6I9U - chains A and B of the 4 polymer chains in the assembly; structure by X-ray diffraction, 2.40 A resolution.

[Chain A (and B)]
Name: Putative oxidoreductase
From: Ilumatobacter coccineus YM16-304
Notes: chain B of this document is another copy of the same molecule, construct and numbering; everything in this record applies to it too
Reference sequence: M5A5Y8 (M5A5Y8_9ACTN); numbering as in UniProt (aligned over 5-262)
Amino-acid sequence (258 residues; numbered 5 to 262; the number before each row is that of its first residue):
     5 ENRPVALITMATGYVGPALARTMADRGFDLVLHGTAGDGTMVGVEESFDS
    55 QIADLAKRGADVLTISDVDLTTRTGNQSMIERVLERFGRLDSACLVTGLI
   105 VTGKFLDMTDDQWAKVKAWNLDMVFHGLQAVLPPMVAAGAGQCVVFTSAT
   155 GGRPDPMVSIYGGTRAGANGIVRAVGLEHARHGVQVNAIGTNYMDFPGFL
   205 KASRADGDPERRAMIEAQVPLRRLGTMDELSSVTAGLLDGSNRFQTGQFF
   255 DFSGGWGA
Disordered / not traced: 5 (chain B: fully traced)
Differences from the reference sequence: engineered mutation Trp123 (Thr in M5A5Y8)
What the authors report for this chain:
  - catalytic residues: Ser152, Tyr165, Arg169
  - mutagenesis - T123W (+14 degC): increased stability
  - mutagenesis - T123W: increased catalytic activity
  - contacts within the chain: Thr75-Trp123 (hydrophobic contact), Gly102-Trp123 (backbone contact), Leu103-Trp123 (hydrophobic contact), Lys119-Trp123 (backbone contact), Trp123-Met127 (hydrophobic contact)

[Interface between chain A and chain B]
Contacting residue pairs (65; chain A residue first):
  Arg177(A) - Ala262(B)  hydrogen bond (side chain-backbone)
  Leu181(A) - Gly259(B)
  Ala184(A) - Pro224(B)
  Ala184(A) - Leu225(B)
  Arg185(A) - Pro224(B)  hydrogen bond (backbone-backbone)
  Arg185(A) - Arg226(B)
  Val188(A) - Leu225(B)
  Asn196(A) - Phe248(B)
  Tyr197(A) - Phe248(B)
  Pro224(A) - Ala184(B)
  Pro224(A) - Arg185(B)
  Leu225(A) - Ala184(B)
  Leu225(A) - Arg247(B)
  Leu225(A) - Phe248(B)  hydrophobic
  Leu225(A) - Gln249(B)
  Arg226(A) - Arg185(B)
  Arg227(A) - Arg247(B)  hydrogen bond (side chain-backbone)
  Arg227(A) - Phe248(B)
  Leu228(A) - Phe248(B)
  Gly229(A) - Phe248(B)
  Glu233(A) - Ser245(B)
  Glu233(A) - Asn246(B)
  Glu233(A) - Arg247(B)  hydrogen bond (side chain-backbone)
  Ser236(A) - Ser245(B)
  Val237(A) - Asn246(B)
  Ser245(A) - Glu233(B)
  Ser245(A) - Ser236(B)
  Asn246(A) - Val237(B)
  Asn246(A) - Phe256(B)
  Arg247(A) - Leu225(B)
  Arg247(A) - Arg227(B)  hydrogen bond (backbone-side chain)
  Arg247(A) - Glu233(B)  hydrogen bond (backbone-side chain)
  Phe248(A) - Asn196(B)
  Phe248(A) - Tyr197(B)
  Phe248(A) - Leu225(B)  hydrophobic
  Phe248(A) - Arg227(B)
  Phe248(A) - Leu228(B)
  Phe248(A) - Gly229(B)
  Phe248(A) - Glu233(B)
  Phe248(A) - Phe256(B)  hydrophobic
  Phe248(A) - Ser257(B)
  Phe248(A) - Gly258(B)  hydrogen bond (backbone-backbone)
  Gln249(A) - Leu225(B)
  Gln249(A) - Asp255(B)  hydrogen bond (side chain-backbone)
  Gln249(A) - Phe256(B)
  Thr250(A) - Leu225(B)
  Thr250(A) - Gly259(B)
  Thr250(A) - Ala262(B)
  Gly251(A) - Ala262(B)
  Gln252(A) - Asp255(B)  hydrogen bond (side chain-backbone)
  Gln252(A) - Ala262(B)
  Phe254(A) - Phe254(B)  hydrophobic
  Asp255(A) - Gln249(B)  hydrogen bond (backbone-side chain)
  Asp255(A) - Gln252(B)  hydrogen bond (backbone-side chain)
  Phe256(A) - Asn246(B)
  Phe256(A) - Phe248(B)  hydrophobic
  Phe256(A) - Gln249(B)
  Ser257(A) - Phe248(B)
  Gly258(A) - Phe248(B)  hydrogen bond (backbone-backbone)
  Gly259(A) - Leu181(B)
  Gly259(A) - Thr250(B)
  Ala262(A) - Arg177(B)  hydrogen bond (backbone-side chain)
  Ala262(A) - Thr250(B)
  Ala262(A) - Gly251(B)
  Ala262(A) - Gln252(B)
Also at the interface, not in a pair above, chain A (34 interface residues in all): Gln189, Met198, Val223
Also at the interface, not in a pair above, chain B (34 interface residues in all): Val188, Gln189, Met198, Val223

[Overview]
Chain A and chain B each contribute 34 residues to their interface; the contacts include 13 hydrogen bonds.
Among the polar pairs are Arg177(A)-Ala262(B), Arg227(A)-Arg247(B) and Glu233(A)-Arg247(B). From the paper:
catalytic residues Ser152(A), Tyr165(A) and Arg169(A); T123W of chain A increases stability.
Chain A and chain B are both Putative oxidoreductase (Ilumatobacter coccineus YM16-304); the structure,
Crystal structure of the halohydrin dehalogenase HheG T123W mutant, was determined by X-ray diffraction (same
publication as 6I9V and 6I9W).
